3J1N - chains B and I of the 12 polymer chains in the assembly; structure by electron microscopy, 16.00 A resolution (very low resolution: no residue pairs are listed; an interface is given only as per-side residue counts).

[Chain B]
Molecule: DNA-directed RNA polymerase II subunit RPB2
Organism: Saccharomyces cerevisiae
Notes: EC 2.7.7.6
UniProtKB: P08518 (RPB2_YEAST); numbering as in UniProt (aligned over 1-1224)
Sequence (1224 residues; row label = number of the first residue in the row):
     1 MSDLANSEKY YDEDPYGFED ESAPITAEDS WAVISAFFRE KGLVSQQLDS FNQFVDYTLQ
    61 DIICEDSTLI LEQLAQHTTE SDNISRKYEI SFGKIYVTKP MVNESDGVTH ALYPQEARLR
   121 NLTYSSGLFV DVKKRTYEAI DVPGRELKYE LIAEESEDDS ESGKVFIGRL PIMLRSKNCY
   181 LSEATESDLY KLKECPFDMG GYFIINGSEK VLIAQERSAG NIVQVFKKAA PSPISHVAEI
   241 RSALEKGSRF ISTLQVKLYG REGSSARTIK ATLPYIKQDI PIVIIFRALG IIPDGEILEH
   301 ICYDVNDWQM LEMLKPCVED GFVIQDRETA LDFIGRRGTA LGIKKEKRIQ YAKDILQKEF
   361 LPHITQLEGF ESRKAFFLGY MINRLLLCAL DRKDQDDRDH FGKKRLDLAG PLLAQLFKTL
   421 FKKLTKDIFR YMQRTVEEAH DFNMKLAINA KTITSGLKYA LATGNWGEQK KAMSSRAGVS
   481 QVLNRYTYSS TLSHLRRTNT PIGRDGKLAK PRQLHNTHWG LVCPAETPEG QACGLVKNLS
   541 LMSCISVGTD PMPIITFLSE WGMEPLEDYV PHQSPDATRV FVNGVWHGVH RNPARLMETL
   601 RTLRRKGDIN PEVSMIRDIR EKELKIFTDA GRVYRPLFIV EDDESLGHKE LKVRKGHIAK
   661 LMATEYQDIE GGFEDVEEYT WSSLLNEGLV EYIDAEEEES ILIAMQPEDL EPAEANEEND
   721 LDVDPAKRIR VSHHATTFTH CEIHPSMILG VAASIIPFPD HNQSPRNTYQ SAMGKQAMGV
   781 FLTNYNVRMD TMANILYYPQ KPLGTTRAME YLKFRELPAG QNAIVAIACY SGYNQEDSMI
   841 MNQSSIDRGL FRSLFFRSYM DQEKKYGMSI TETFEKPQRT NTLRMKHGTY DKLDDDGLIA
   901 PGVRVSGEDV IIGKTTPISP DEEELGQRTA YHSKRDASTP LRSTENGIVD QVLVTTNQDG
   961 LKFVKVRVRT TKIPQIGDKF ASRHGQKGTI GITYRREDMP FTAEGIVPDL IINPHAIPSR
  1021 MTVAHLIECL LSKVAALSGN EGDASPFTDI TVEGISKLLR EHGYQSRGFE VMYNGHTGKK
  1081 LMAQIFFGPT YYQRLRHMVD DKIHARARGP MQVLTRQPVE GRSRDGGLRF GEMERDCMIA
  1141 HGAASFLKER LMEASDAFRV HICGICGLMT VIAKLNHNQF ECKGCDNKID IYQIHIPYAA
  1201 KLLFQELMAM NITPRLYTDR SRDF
Disordered / not traced: 1-19, 71-89, 135-163, 218, 336-344, 405, 438-445, 468-476, 503-508, 669-677, 716-721, 920-932, 1150

[Chain I]
Molecule: DNA-directed RNA polymerase II subunit RPB9
Organism: Saccharomyces cerevisiae
UniProtKB: P27999 (RPB9_YEAST); numbering as in UniProt (aligned over 1-122)
Sequence (122 residues; numbered 1 to 122; the number before each row is that of its first residue):
     1 MTTFRFCRDC NNMLYPREDK ENNRLLFECR TCSYVEEAGS PLVYRHELIT NIGETAGVVQ
    61 DIGSDPTLPR SDRECPKCHS RENVFFQSQQ RRKDTSMVLF FVCLSCSHIF TSDQKNKRTQ
   121 FS
Disordered / not traced: 1, 39, 121-122
Curated features (UniProtKB/Swiss-Prot):
  - zinc finger: Cys7 to Cys32 (C4-type), Ser71 to Thr111 (TFIIS-type)
  - binding site (Zn(2+)): Cys7, Cys10, Cys29, Cys32, Cys75, Cys78, Cys103, Cys106
  - modified residue: Ser40 (Phosphoserine)

[How chain B and chain I interact]
At this resolution (16 A) residue pairs are not listed: 19 residues of chain B and 21 of chain I lie at the interface.

[Summary]
19 residues of chain B face 21 of chain I across their interface. Curated annotation (UniProt) lists 8
Zn2+-binding residues on chain I.
Chain B is DNA-directed RNA polymerase II subunit RPB2 and chain I is DNA-directed RNA polymerase II subunit
RPB9, both from Saccharomyces cerevisiae; the structure, Cryo-EM map of a yeast minimal preinitiation complex
interacting with the Mediator Head module, was determined by electron microscopy together with 3J1O from the
same study.
